PDB entry 6G7J | X-ray diffraction, 1.90 A resolution | chain A

# Chain A
Name: Bacteriorhodopsin
Organism: Halobacterium salinarum (strain ATCC 700922 / JCM 11081 / NRC-1)
UniProt: P02945 (BACR_HALSA); residues -12 to 249 here correspond to UniProt positions 1-262 (UniProt number = residue number + 13)
Amino-acid sequence (262 residues; numbered -12 to 249; the number before each row is that of its first residue; numbers below 1 keep their minus sign (Met-12 is residue -12)):
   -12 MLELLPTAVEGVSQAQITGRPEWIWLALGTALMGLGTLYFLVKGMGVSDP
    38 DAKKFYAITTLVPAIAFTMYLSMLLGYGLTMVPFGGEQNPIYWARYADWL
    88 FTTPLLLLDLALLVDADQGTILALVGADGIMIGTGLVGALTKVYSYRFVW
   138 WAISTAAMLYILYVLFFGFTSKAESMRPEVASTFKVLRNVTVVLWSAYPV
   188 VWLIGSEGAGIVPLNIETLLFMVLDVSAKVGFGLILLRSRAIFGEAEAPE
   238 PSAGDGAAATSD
Unresolved in the structure: -12 to 4, 235-249
Covalently attached groups: retinal (RET) linked to Lys216
Residues lining bound ligands:
  - lipid fragment (LI1; 1-[2,6,10.14-tetramethyl-hexadecan-16-yl]-2-[2,10,14-trimethylhexadecan-16-yl]glycerol), molecule 1: Ala14, Thr17, Ala18, Phe54, Leu61
  - lipid fragment (LI1), molecule 2: Phe54, Leu58, Leu62, Tyr133, Val136, Ile140
  - lipid fragment (LI1), molecule 3: Trp80, Ala84, Leu87, Phe88, Leu123, Leu127
  - lipid fragment (LI1), molecule 4: Ser132, Phe135, Val136, Ala139
  - lipid fragment (LI1), molecule 5: Phe153, Asn176, Val179, Val180, Ser183, Ala184
  - retinal (RET): Tyr83, Trp86, Thr89, Thr90, Met118, Ile119, Gly122, Trp138, Ser141, Thr142, Met145, Trp182, Tyr185, Pro186, Trp189, Asp212, Ala215
UniProt features mapped onto this chain:
  - site: Asp85 (Primary proton acceptor)
  - modified residue: Gln1 (Pyrrolidone carboxylic acid), Lys216 (N6-(retinylidene)lysine)
What the authors report for this chain:
  - conformationally variable residues: Thr47, Tyr57, Asp212

# Summary
Ligands of chain A: 5 copies of lipid fragment. Retinal is covalently linked to Lys216. The paper reports
conformational variability at Thr47, Tyr57 and Asp212.
Chain A is Bacteriorhodopsin (Halobacterium salinarum (strain ATCC 700922 / JCM 11081 / NRC-1)); the
structure, Retinal isomerization in bacteriorhodopsin revealed by a femtosecond X-ray laser: 457-646 fs state
structure, was determined by X-ray diffraction, deposited together with 6G7H, 6G7I, 6G7K and 6G7L.
